4INT - chains O and U of the 28 polymer chains in the assembly; structure by X-ray diffraction, 2.90 A resolution.

# Chain O
Molecule: Proteasome component Y7
Organism: Saccharomyces cerevisiae
Notes: EC 3.4.25.1
Reference sequence: P23639 (PSA2_YEAST); residues 1-250 here = UniProt positions 1-250
Sequence (250 residues; numbered 1 to 250; the number before each row is that of its first residue):
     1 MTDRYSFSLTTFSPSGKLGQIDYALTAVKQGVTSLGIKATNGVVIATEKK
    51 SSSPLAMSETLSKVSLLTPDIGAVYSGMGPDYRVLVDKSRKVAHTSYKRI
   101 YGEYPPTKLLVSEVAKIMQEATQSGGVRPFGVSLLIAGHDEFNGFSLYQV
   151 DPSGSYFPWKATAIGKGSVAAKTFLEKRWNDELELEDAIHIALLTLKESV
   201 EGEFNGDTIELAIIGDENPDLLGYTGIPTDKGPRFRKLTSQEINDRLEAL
Swiss-Prot annotation at these positions:
  - cross-link: Lys108 (Glycyl lysine isopeptide (Lys-Gly) (interchain with G-Cter in ubiquitin))

# Chain U
Molecule: Proteasome component C7-alpha
Organism: Saccharomyces cerevisiae
Notes: EC 3.4.25.1
Reference sequence: P21243 (PSA6_YEAST); residues -8 to 243 here correspond to UniProt positions 1-252 (UniProt number = residue number + 9)
Sequence (252 residues; numbered -8 to 243; the number before each row is that of its first residue; numbers below 1 keep their minus sign (Met-8 is residue -8)):
    -8 MSGAAAASAAGYDRHITIFSPEGRLYQVEYAFKATNQTNINSLAVRGKDC
    42 TVVISQKKVPDKLLDPTTVSYIFCISRTIGMVVNGPIPDARNAALRAKAE
    92 AAEFRYKYGYDMPCDVLAKRMANLSQIYTQRAYMRPLGVILTFVSVDEEL
   142 GPSIYKTDPAGYYVGYKATATGPKQQEITTNLENHFKKSKIDHINEESWE
   192 KVVEFAITHMIDALGTEFSKNDLEVGVATKDKFFTLSAENIEERLVAIAE
   242 QD
Unresolved in the structure: -8 to 0

# Interface between chain O and chain U
Residue-residue contacts (68):
  Asp3(O) - Arg122(U)  salt bridge
  Asp3(O) - Tyr124(U)
  Tyr5(O) - Ile7(U)
  Tyr5(O) - Ala123(U)  hydrophobic
  Tyr5(O) - Tyr124(U)
  Leu9(O) - Ile7(U)  hydrophobic
  Leu9(O) - Ile9(U)  hydrophobic
  Leu9(O) - Ala123(U)  hydrophobic
  Gln20(O) - Ile9(U)
  Gln20(O) - Phe10(U)  hydrogen bond (side chain-backbone)
  Tyr23(O) - Phe10(U)
  Tyr23(O) - Ser11(U)
  Tyr23(O) - Pro12(U)  hydrophobic
  Tyr23(O) - Gly14(U)
  Ala24(O) - Phe10(U)  hydrophobic
  Thr26(O) - Glu13(U)
  Ala27(O) - Gly14(U)
  Gln30(O) - Glu13(U)
  Ser52(O) - Tyr153(U)
  Pro54(O) - Lys158(U)
  Pro54(O) - Glu174(U)
  Leu55(O) - Tyr157(U)
  Leu55(O) - Lys158(U)  hydrogen bond (backbone-backbone)
  Leu55(O) - Ala159(U)
  Leu55(O) - Thr170(U)
  Leu55(O) - Glu174(U)
  Leu55(O) - Phe177(U)  hydrophobic
  Ala56(O) - Gly156(U)
  Ala56(O) - Tyr157(U)  hydrophobic
  Met57(O) - Arg37(U)
  Met57(O) - Val155(U)
  Met57(O) - Gly156(U)  hydrogen bond (backbone-backbone)
  Met57(O) - Tyr157(U)
  Met57(O) - Lys158(U)
  Thr60(O) - Tyr146(U)
  Thr60(O) - Val155(U)
  Thr60(O) - Gly156(U)  hydrogen bond (side chain-backbone)
  Leu61(O) - Tyr153(U)
  Leu61(O) - Tyr154(U)
  Leu61(O) - Val155(U)  hydrophobic
  Met78(O) - Phe10(U)  hydrophobic
  Met78(O) - Leu16(U)  hydrophobic
  Pro80(O) - Gln117(U)
  Pro80(O) - Ala151(U)
  Pro80(O) - Gly152(U)
  Pro80(O) - Tyr153(U)
  Asp81(O) - Gln117(U)
  Arg83(O) - Ala113(U)  hydrogen bond (side chain-backbone)
  Arg83(O) - Asn114(U)
  Arg83(O) - Gly152(U)  hydrogen bond (side chain-backbone)
  Arg83(O) - Tyr154(U)
  Val84(O) - Asn114(U)
  Val84(O) - Gln117(U)
  Asp87(O) - Lys110(U)  salt bridge
  Asp87(O) - Asn114(U)
  Gly125(O) - Arg122(U)
  Gly126(O) - Arg122(U)
  Gly126(O) - Ala123(U)  hydrogen bond (backbone-backbone)
  Val127(O) - Gln121(U)
  Val127(O) - Arg122(U)
  Arg128(O) - Thr8(U)
  Arg128(O) - Phe10(U)
  Arg128(O) - Leu16(U)
  Arg128(O) - Thr120(U)  hydrogen bond (side chain-backbone)
  Arg128(O) - Gln121(U)  hydrogen bond (backbone-backbone)
  Pro129(O) - Phe10(U)
  Phe130(O) - Gln121(U)
  Gly131(O) - Phe10(U)
Interface residues without a listed pair, chain O (33 interface residues in all): Met1, Thr2, Ser53, Ala121
Interface residues without a listed pair, chain U (33 interface residues in all): Leu173

# Summary
Chain O and chain U each contribute 33 residues to their interface, with 9 hydrogen bonds and 2 salt bridges.
Among the polar pairs are Asp3(O)-Arg122(U), Asp87(O)-Lys110(U) and Gln20(O)-Phe10(U).
Chain O is Proteasome component Y7 and chain U is Proteasome component C7-alpha, both from Saccharomyces
cerevisiae; the structure, Yeast 20S proteasome in complex with the vinyl sulfone LU122, was determined by
X-ray diffraction (same publication as 4INR and 4INU).
